Entry 2DQN (X-ray diffraction, 2.55 A resolution); this record covers chains A and B of the 3 polymer chains in the assembly.

[Chain A]
Molecule: Glutamyl-tRNA(Gln) amidotransferase subunit A
Source organism: Staphylococcus aureus
Notes: EC 6.3.5.-
Reference sequence: P63488 (GATA_STAAM); numbering as in UniProt (aligned over 1-485)
Sequence (485 residues; row label = number of the first residue in the row):
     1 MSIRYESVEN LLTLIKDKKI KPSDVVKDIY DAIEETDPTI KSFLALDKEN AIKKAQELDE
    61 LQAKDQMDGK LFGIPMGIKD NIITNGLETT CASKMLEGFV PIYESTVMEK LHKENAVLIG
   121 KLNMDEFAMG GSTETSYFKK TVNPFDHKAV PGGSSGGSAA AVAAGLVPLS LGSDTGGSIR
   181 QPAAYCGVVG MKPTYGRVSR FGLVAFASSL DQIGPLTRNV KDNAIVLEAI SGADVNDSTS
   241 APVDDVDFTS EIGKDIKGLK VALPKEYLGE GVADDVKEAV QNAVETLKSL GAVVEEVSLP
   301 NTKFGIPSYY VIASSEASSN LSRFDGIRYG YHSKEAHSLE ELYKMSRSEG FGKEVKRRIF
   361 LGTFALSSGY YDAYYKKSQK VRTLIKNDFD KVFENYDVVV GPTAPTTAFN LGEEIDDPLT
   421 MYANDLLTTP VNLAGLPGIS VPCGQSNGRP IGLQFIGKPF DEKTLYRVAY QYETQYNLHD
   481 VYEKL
Residues lining bound ligands: asparagine (ASN): Ala128, Met129, Gly130, Gly153, Ser154, Asp174, Thr175, Gly176, Gly177, Ser178, Phe206, Tyr309, Tyr310, Arg358, Asp425

[Chain B]
Molecule: Aspartyl/glutamyl-tRNA(Asn/Gln) amidotransferase subunit B
Source organism: Staphylococcus aureus
Notes: EC 6.3.5.-
Reference sequence: P64201 (GATB_STAAM); residues 1-475 here = UniProt positions 1-475
Sequence (483 residues; row label = number of the first residue in the row):
     1 MHFETVIGLE VHVELKTDSK MFSPSPAHFG AEPNSNTNVI DLAYPGVLPV VNKRAVDWAM
    61 RAAMALNMEI ATESKFDRKN YFYPDNPKAY QISQFDQPIG ENGYIDIEVD GETKRIGITR
   121 LHMEEDAGKS THKGEYSLVD LNRQGTPLIE IVSEPDIRSP KEAYAYLEKL RSIIQYTGVS
   181 DVKMEEGSLR CDANISLRPY GQEKFGTKAE LKNLNSFNYV RKGLEYEEKR QEEELLNGGE
   241 IGQETRRFDE STGKTILMRV KEGSDDYRYF PEPDIVPLYI DDAWKERVRQ TIPELPDERK
   301 AKYVNELGLP AYDAHVLTLT KEMSDFFEST IEHGADVKLT SNWLMGGVNE YLNKNQVELL
   361 DTKLTPENLA GMIKLIEDGT MSSKIAKKVF PELAAKGGNA KQIMEDNGLV QISDEATLLK
   421 FVNEALDNNE QSVEDYKNGK GKAMGFLVGQ IMKASKGQAN PQLVNQLLKQ ELDKRLEHHH
   481 HHH
Unresolved in the structure: 1-2, 408-483
Construct notes: expression tag (476-483)
Bound ions: Mg2+: His12, Glu124, Glu150
Reported in the primary citation:
  - catalytic residues: Lys79 (proposed by the authors, not directly observed)

[How chain A and chain B interact]
Contacting residue pairs (64; chain A residue first):
  Ile83(A) with Pro45(B)
  Phe99(A) with Tyr44(B), hydrophobic; Pro45(B), hydrophobic
  Ile102(A) with Val39(B), hydrophobic; Tyr44(B), hydrophobic
  Tyr103(A) with Val39(B), hydrophobic; Pro45(B), hydrogen bond (side chain-backbone); Gly46(B); Val47(B)
  Arg200(A) with Gly46(B); Leu48(B); Asp274(B), salt bridge
  Phe201(A) with Gly46(B); Leu48(B)
  Gly202(A) with Gly46(B), hydrogen bond (backbone-backbone)
  Leu203(A) with Gly46(B)
  Val204(A) with Pro45(B), hydrophobic; Gly46(B)
  Ser208(A) with Arg78(B), hydrogen bond; Pro273(B); Asp274(B), hydrogen bond
  Val235(A) with Val50(B)
  Asn236(A) with Leu48(B)
  Asp237(A) with Leu48(B)
  Ser238(A) with Pro49(B), hydrogen bond (side chain-backbone); Asp274(B)
  Thr239(A) with Pro273(B); Asp274(B)
  Ser318(A) with Arg268(B), hydrogen bond
  Ser319(A) with Arg78(B), hydrogen bond; Asn80(B), hydrogen bond; Tyr90(B); Phe270(B)
  Asn320(A) with Arg78(B), hydrogen bond
  Ser322(A) with Phe82(B); Lys88(B); Ala89(B)
  Arg323(A) with Ala43(B), hydrogen bond (side chain-backbone); Tyr44(B), hydrogen bond (side chain-backbone); Val47(B); Pro87(B); Lys88(B), hydrogen bond (backbone-backbone); Tyr90(B)
  Asp325(A) with Pro87(B)
  Arg328(A) with Leu42(B), hydrogen bond (side chain-backbone); Ala43(B); Pro87(B), hydrogen bond (side chain-backbone)
  Tyr329(A) with Leu42(B); Ala43(B), hydrogen bond (side chain-backbone); Tyr44(B), hydrophobic; Pro45(B)
  Leu339(A) with Pro84(B)
  Tyr343(A) with Phe82(B), hydrophobic; Tyr83(B), hydrogen bond (side chain-backbone); Pro84(B)
  Arg347(A) with Phe82(B)
  Thr363(A) with Arg268(B)
  Leu366(A) with Arg268(B)
  Ser367(A) with Asp266(B)
  Ser368(A) with Asp266(B), hydrogen bond (backbone-side chain)
  Tyr371(A) with Tyr269(B), hydrogen bond (side chain-backbone); Phe270(B); Pro271(B)
  Tyr375(A) with Phe270(B)
Also at the interface, not in a pair above, chain A (37 interface residues in all): Ala205, Ser209, Glu316, Phe324, Ile327
Also at the interface, not in a pair above, chain B (27 interface residues in all): Leu141

[Overview]
37 residues of chain A face 27 of chain B across their interface, with 18 hydrogen bonds and 1 salt bridge.
Polar pairs include Arg200(A)-Asp274(B), Tyr103(A)-Pro45(B) and Ser208(A)-Arg78(B). Chain A binds asparagine.
His12(B), Glu124(B) and Glu150(B) form the Mg2+ site. The paper reports the catalytic residue Lys79(B).
Chain A is Glutamyl-tRNA(Gln) amidotransferase subunit A and chain B is Aspartyl/glutamyl-tRNA(Asn/Gln)
amidotransferase subunit B, both from Staphylococcus aureus; the structure, Structure of tRNA-Dependent
Amidotransferase GatCAB complexed with Asn, was determined by X-ray diffraction, deposited together with 2DF4,
2F2A, 2G5H and 2G5I.
